PDB entry 1ONO | X-ray diffraction, 2.50 A resolution | chains A and B

Chain A (and B):
Protein: 1-deoxy-D-xylulose 5-phosphate reductoisomerase
Organism: Escherichia coli
Notes: EC 1.1.1.267; chain B of this document is another copy of the same molecule, construct and numbering; everything in this record applies to it too
UniProt: P45568 (DXR_ECOLI); residue numbers follow UniProt; this construct covers 1-398
Chain sequence (398 residues; numbered 1 to 398; the number before each row is that of its first residue):
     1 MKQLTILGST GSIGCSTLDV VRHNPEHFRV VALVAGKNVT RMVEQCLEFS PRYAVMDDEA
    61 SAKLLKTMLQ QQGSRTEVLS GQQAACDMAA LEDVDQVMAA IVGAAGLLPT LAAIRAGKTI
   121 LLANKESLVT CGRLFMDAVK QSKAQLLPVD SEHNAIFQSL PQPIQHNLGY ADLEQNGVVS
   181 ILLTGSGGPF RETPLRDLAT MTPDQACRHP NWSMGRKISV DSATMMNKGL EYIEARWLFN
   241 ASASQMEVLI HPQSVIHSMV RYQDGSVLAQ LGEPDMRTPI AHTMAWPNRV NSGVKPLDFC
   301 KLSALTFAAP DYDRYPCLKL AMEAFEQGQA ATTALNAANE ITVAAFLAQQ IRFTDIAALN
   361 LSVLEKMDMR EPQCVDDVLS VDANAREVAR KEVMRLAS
Not modelled in the structure: 208-215, 398
Metal / ion sites: Mn2+: Asp150, Glu152, Glu231
Reported in the primary citation:
  - mutagenesis - H257Q (27,000-fold): decreased catalytic activity (citing earlier work)

How chain A and chain B interact:
Residue-residue contacts (74; chain A residue first):
  Gln158(A) with Ser266(B), hydrogen bond; Leu268(B)
  Gln162(A) with Gln162(B)
  Gly177(A) with Arg289(B)
  Leu182(A) with Phe299(B), hydrophobic
  Leu249(A) with Phe299(B), hydrophobic
  Met259(A) with Phe299(B), hydrophobic
  Arg261(A) with Pro296(B); Leu297(B), hydrogen bond (side chain-backbone)
  Tyr262(A) with Arg289(B)
  Gln263(A) with Val290(B); Asn291(B), hydrogen bond (side chain-backbone)
  Asp264(A) with Thr278(B), hydrogen bond (backbone-side chain); Ala281(B); His282(B); Arg289(B), salt bridge; Val290(B), hydrogen bond (backbone-backbone); Ser292(B), hydrogen bond (backbone-side chain)
  Gly265(A) with Leu271(B)
  Ser266(A) with Gln158(B), hydrogen bond; Gln270(B), hydrogen bond; Leu271(B); Thr278(B); Arg289(B), hydrogen bond
  Val267(A) with Ala269(B); Gln270(B); Leu271(B), hydrogen bond (backbone-backbone); Phe299(B), hydrophobic
  Leu268(A) with Gln158(B); Ala269(B); Gln270(B)
  Ala269(A) with Val267(B); Leu268(B); Ala269(B), hydrogen bond (backbone-backbone)
  Gln270(A) with Ser266(B), hydrogen bond; Val267(B); Leu268(B)
  Leu271(A) with Gly265(B); Ser266(B); Val267(B), hydrogen bond (backbone-backbone)
  Thr278(A) with Asp264(B), hydrogen bond (side chain-backbone); Ser266(B)
  Ala281(A) with Asp264(B)
  His282(A) with Asp264(B)
  Arg289(A) with Gly177(B); Tyr262(B); Gln263(B); Asp264(B), salt bridge; Ser266(B), hydrogen bond
  Val290(A) with Gln263(B); Asp264(B), hydrogen bond (backbone-backbone)
  Asn291(A) with Gln263(B)
  Ser292(A) with Asp264(B), hydrogen bond (side chain-backbone)
  Val294(A) with Asp264(B)
  Pro296(A) with Arg261(B)
  Leu297(A) with Arg261(B), hydrogen bond (backbone-side chain)
  Phe299(A) with Leu182(B), hydrophobic; Leu249(B), hydrophobic; Met259(B), hydrophobic; Arg261(B); Val267(B), hydrophobic; Phe307(B)
  Cys300(A) with Ala309(B)
  Ala304(A) with Ala304(B), hydrophobic; Leu305(B); Thr306(B)
  Leu305(A) with Ala304(B); Leu305(B), hydrogen bond (backbone-backbone); Phe307(B), hydrophobic
  Thr306(A) with Ala304(B)
  Phe307(A) with Phe299(B); Leu302(B), hydrophobic; Leu305(B), hydrophobic
  Ala309(A) with Cys300(B)
Interface residues without a listed pair, chain A (39 interface residues in all): Asn176, Gly272, Leu302, Ser303, Ala308
Interface residues without a listed pair, chain B (39 interface residues in all): Asn176, Gly272, Val294, Ser303, Ala308

In short:
Chain A and chain B each contribute 39 residues to their interface; the contacts include 19 hydrogen bonds and
2 salt bridges. Polar pairs include Asp264(A)-Arg289(B), Gln158(A)-Ser266(B) and Arg261(A)-Leu297(B). The Mn2+
site is built by Asp150(A), Glu152(A) and Glu231(A). From the paper: H257Q of chain A reduces catalytic
activity.
Chain A and chain B are both 1-deoxy-D-xylulose 5-phosphate reductoisomerase (Escherichia coli); the
structure, IspC Mn2+ complex, was determined by X-ray diffraction, deposited together with 1ONN and 1ONP.
